PDB entry 4GFH | X-ray diffraction, 4.41 A resolution (low resolution: residue-level contacts below are approximate; hydrogen-bond / salt-bridge calls are withheld) | chains F and H of the 10 polymer chains in the assembly

== Chain F ==
Protein: DNA topoisomerase 2
Organism: Saccharomyces cerevisiae
Notes: EC 5.99.1.3
UniProt: P06786 (TOP2_YEAST); residues 1-1177 here = UniProt positions 1-1177
Chain sequence (1178 residues; row label = number of the first residue in the row):
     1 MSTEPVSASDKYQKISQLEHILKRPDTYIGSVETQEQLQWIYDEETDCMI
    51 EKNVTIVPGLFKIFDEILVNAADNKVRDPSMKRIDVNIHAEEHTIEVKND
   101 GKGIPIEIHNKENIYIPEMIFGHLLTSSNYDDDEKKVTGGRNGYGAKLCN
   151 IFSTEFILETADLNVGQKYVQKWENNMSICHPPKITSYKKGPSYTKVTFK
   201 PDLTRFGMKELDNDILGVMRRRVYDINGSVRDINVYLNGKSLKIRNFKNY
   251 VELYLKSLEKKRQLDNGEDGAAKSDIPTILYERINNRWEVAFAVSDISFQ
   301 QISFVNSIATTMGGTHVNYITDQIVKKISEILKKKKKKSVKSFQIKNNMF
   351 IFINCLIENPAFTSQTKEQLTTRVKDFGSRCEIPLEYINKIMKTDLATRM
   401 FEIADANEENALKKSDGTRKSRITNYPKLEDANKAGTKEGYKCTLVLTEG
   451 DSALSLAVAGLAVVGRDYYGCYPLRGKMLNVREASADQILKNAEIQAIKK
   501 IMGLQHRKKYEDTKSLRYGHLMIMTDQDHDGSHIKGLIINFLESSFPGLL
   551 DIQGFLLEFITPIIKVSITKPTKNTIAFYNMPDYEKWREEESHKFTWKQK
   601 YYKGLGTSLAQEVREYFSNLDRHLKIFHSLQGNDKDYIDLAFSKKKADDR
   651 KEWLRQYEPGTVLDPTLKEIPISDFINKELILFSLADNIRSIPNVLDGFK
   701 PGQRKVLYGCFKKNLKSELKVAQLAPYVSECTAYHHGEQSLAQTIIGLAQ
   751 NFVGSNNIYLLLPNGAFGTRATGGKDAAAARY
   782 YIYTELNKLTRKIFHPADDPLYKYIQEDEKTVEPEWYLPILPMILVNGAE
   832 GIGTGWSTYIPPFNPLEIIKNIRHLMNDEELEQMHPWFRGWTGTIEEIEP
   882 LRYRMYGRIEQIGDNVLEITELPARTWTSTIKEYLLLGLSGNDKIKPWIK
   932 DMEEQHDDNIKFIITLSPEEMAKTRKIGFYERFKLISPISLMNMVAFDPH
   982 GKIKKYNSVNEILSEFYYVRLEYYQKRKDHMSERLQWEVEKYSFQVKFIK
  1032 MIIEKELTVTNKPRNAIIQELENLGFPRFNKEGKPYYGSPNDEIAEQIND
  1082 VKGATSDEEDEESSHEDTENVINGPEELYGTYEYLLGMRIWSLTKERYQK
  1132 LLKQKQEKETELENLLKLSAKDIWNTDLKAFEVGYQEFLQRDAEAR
Unresolved in the structure: 1-6, 259-275, 405-420, 603-606, 1071-1106
Modified positions: Tyr782 (o-phosphotyrosine; PTR)
Swiss-Prot annotation at these positions:
  - region (Interaction with DNA): Lys333 to Lys336, Lys965 to Asn974
  - active site: Tyr782 (O-(5'-phospho-DNA)-tyrosine intermediate)
  - binding site (ATP): Asn70, Asn99, Ser127 to Asn129, Gly140 to Lys147, Gln365 to Lys367
  - binding site (Mg(2+)): Glu449, Asp526, Asp528
  - site: Lys477 (Interaction with DNA), Asn480 (Interaction with DNA), Arg650 (Interaction with DNA), Lys651 (Interaction with DNA), Lys700 (Interaction with DNA), Tyr734 (Interaction with DNA), Ser740 (Interaction with DNA), Arg781 (Transition state stabilizer), Ile833 (Important for DNA bending), Trp908 (Interaction with DNA)
  - modified residue: Thr1086 (Phosphothreonine), Ser1087 (Phosphoserine)
  - mutagenesis: Lys333 to Lys336 (Reduced enzyme activity; abolishes stimulation of ATPase activity upon DNA binding; Strongly reduced enzyme activity; abolishes stimulation of ATPase activity upon DNA binding), Arg690 (R690A: Loss of enzyme activity), Asp697 (D697A: Strongly reduced enzyme activity), Lys700 (K700A: Strongly reduced enzyme activity), Arg704 (R704A: Strongly reduced enzyme activity), His736 (H736A: No effect), Arg781 (R781A: Strongly reduced enzyme activity), Tyr782 (Y782F: Loss of enzyme activity), Asn828 (N828A: Strongly reduced enzyme activity)
Ion coordination: Mg2+: Asn70 (together with AMP-PNP)
Ligand contacts: AMP-PNP (ANP; phosphoaminophosphonic acid-adenylate ester): Glu66, Asn70, Asp73, Asn74, Arg77, Asn99, Ile104, Ile120, Phe121, Thr126, Ser127, Ser128, Asn129, Gly139, Gly140, Arg141, Asn142, Gly143, Tyr144, Gly145, Ala146, Lys147, Thr195, Gln365, Lys367
From the paper describing this entry:
  - binding site for AMP-PNP: Lys367 (citing earlier work)

== Chain H ==
Molecule: 15-nt DNA strand
Sequence (15 nucleotides; row label = number of the first residue in the row):
     1 CGCGGTAGCAGTAGG

== Interface between chain F and chain H ==
Contacting residue pairs - 37 pairs, chain F then chain H:
  Lys477(F) - DG5(H)
  Lys477(F) - DT6(H)
  Met478(F) - DT6(H)
  Met478(F) - DA7(H)
  Leu479(F) - DT6(H)
  Leu479(F) - DA7(H)
  Asn480(F) - DA7(H)
  Asn480(F) - DG8(H)
  Gln488(F) - DT6(H)
  His533(F) - DA7(H)
  His533(F) - DG8(H)
  Phe642(F) - DG8(H)
  Ala647(F) - DC9(H)
  Ala647(F) - DA10(H)
  Arg650(F) - DC9(H)
  Lys651(F) - DA10(H)
  Arg781(F) - DC1(H)
  Arg781(F) - DG2(H)
  Tyr782(F) - DC1(H)
  Tyr782(F) - DG2(H)
  Ile833(F) - DG8(H)
  Ile833(F) - DC9(H)
  Gly834(F) - DG8(H)
  Gly834(F) - DC9(H)
  Thr835(F) - DG8(H)
  Gly836(F) - DG8(H)
  Gly836(F) - DC9(H)
  Trp837(F) - DC9(H)
  Ser838(F) - DC9(H)
  Ser838(F) - DA10(H)
  Arg883(F) - DT12(H)
  Lys965(F) - DA13(H)
  Lys965(F) - DG14(H)
  Pro969(F) - DT12(H)
  Ser971(F) - DG11(H)
  Met973(F) - DG11(H)
  Asn974(F) - DA10(H)
Other interface residues (no listed pair), chain F (28 interface residues in all): Gly476, Leu537, Asp687, Ile967

== In short ==
Chain F and chain H form an interface of 28 and 12 residues respectively. Chain F binds AMP-PNP. UniProt lists
active-site residue Tyr782(F), 16 ATP-binding residues, 3 Mg2+-binding residues and 12 mutagenesis sites on
chain F. From the paper: a binding site for AMP-PNP at Lys367(F).
Here chain F is DNA topoisomerase 2 (Saccharomyces cerevisiae) and chain H is a 15-nt DNA strand. Entry 4GFH
(Topoisomerase II-DNA-AMPPNP complex) was determined by X-ray diffraction.
